Entry 5WU2 (X-ray diffraction, 2.95 A resolution); this record covers chain A.

== Chain A ==
Name: Speckle targeted PIP5K1A-regulated poly(A) polymerase
Source organism: Homo sapiens
Notes: EC 2.7.7.19, 2.7.7.52
UniProtKB: Q9H6E5 (STPAP_HUMAN); numbering as in UniProt; present here: 141-223, 294-637, 738-874
Amino-acid sequence (573 residues; numbered 140 to 882; 170 numbers in that range are skipped by the numbering (no residue carries them; nothing is unmodelled there); the number before each row is that of its first residue):
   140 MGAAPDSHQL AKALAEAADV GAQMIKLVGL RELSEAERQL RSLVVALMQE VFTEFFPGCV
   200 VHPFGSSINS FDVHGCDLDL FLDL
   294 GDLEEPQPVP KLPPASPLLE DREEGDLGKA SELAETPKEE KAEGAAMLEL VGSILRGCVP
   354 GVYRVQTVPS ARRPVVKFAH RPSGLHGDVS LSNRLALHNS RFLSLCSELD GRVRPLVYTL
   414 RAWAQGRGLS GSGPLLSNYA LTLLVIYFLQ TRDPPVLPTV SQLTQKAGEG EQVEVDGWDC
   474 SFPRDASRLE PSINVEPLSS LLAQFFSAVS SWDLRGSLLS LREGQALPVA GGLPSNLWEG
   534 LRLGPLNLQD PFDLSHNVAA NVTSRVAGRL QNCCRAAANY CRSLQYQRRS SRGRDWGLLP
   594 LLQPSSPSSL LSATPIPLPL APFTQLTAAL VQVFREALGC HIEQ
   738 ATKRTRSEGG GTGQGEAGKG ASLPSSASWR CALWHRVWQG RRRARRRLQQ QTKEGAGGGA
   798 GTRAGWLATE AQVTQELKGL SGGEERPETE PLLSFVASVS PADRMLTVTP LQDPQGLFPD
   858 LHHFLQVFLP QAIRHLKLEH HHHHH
Unresolved in the structure: 140-144, 294-328, 738-762, 793-801, 816-825, 878-882
Construct notes: initiating methionine (140); engineered mutation Ala372 (Cys in Q9H6E5), Ala415 (Cys in Q9H6E5), Ala501 (Cys in Q9H6E5), Ser504 (Cys in Q9H6E5); expression tag (875-882)
Bound ions: barium ion: Asp218 (together with UTP)
Small-molecule neighbours: UTP (uridine 5'-triphosphate): Phe203, Gly204, Ser205, Asn208, Cys215, Asp216, Asp218, Arg365, Ala389, Asn392, Ser393, Arg414, Ser430, Asn431, Tyr432, Asp543, His549, Val551
Swiss-Prot annotation at these positions:
  - binding site (ATP): Ser205, Asn392
  - binding site (Mg(2+)): Asp216, Asp218
  - binding site (UTP): Asp216, Asp218, Asn392, Arg414, Tyr432, His549
  - mutagenesis: Asp216 (D216A: Abolishes adenylyltransferase activity; when associated with A-218), Asp218 (D218A: Abolishes adenylyltransferase activity; when associated with A-216), Arg779 (R779A: Reduced terminal uridylyltransferase activity; when associated with A-783), Arg783 (R783A: Reduced terminal uridylyltransferase activity; when associated with A-779)
What the authors report for this chain:
  - catalytic residues: Asp381 (proposed by the authors, not directly observed)
  - mutagenesis - R779A/R783A: decreased catalytic activity

== Summary ==
Bound to chain A: UTP. From UniProt: ATP-binding residues Ser205 and Asn392, Mg2+-binding residues Asp216 and
Asp218, 6 UTP-binding residues and 4 mutagenesis sites. The paper reports the catalytic residue Asp381;
R779A/R783A reduce catalytic activity.
Chain A is Speckle targeted PIP5K1A-regulated poly(A) polymerase (Homo sapiens); the structure, Crystal
structure of human Tut1 bound with BaUTP, form I, was determined by X-ray diffraction, deposited together with
5WU1, 5WU3, 5WU4, 5WU5 and 5WU6.
